4HAN - chains A and B of the 4 polymer chains in the assembly; structure by X-ray diffraction, 2.55 A resolution.

== Chain A (and B) ==
Protein: Galectin-8
Source organism: Homo sapiens
Notes: fragment: . 184-317; chain B of this document is another copy of the same molecule, construct and numbering; everything in this record applies to it too
Reference sequence: O00214 (LEG8_HUMAN); residue numbers follow UniProt; this construct covers 1-155, 184-317
Amino-acid sequence (293 residues; each row starts with the number of its first residue; note: 26 numbers in that range are skipped by the numbering (no residue carries them; nothing is unmodelled there); numbers below 1 keep their minus sign (Gly-1 is residue -1)):
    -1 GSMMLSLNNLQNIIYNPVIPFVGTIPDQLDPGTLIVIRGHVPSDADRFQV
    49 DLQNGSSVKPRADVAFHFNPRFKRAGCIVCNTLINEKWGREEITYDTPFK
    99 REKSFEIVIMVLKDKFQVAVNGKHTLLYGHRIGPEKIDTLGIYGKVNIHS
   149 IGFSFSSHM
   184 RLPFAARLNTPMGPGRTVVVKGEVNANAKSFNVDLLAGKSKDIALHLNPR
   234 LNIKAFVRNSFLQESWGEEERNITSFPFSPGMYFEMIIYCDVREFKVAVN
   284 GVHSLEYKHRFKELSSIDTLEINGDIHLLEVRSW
Construct notes: expression tag (-1 to 0); conflict Val56 (Met in O00214); linker (156-157)
Residues lining bound ligands: NAD (nicotinamide-adenine-dinucleotide): Arg45, Gln47, Arg59, His65, Asn67, Arg69, Val77, Asn79, Trp86, Gly87, Glu89
Reported in the primary citation:
  - contacts within the chain: Met1-Trp317 (hydrophobic contact)
  - mutagenesis - K204R: unchanged binding to Calcium-binding and coiled-coil domain-containing protein 2
  - mutagenesis - Y266A: decreased stability
  - binding site for NAD: Arg45, Gln47, Arg59, Asn79, Trp86, Tyr93
  - specificity-determining residues: Arg59 (citing earlier work)
  - conformationally variable residues (domain motion): Arg59

== Chain A / chain B interface ==
Contacting residue pairs - 81 pairs, chain A then chain B:
  Gly-1(A) with Ile12(B); Pro15(B); Phe19(B)
  Ser0(A) with Tyr13(B), hydrogen bond (backbone-backbone); Asn14(B)
  Met1(A) with Ile11(B); Ile12(B); Tyr13(B), hydrogen bond (backbone-backbone)
  Met2(A) with Asn10(B); Ile11(B); Ile12(B), hydrophobic
  Leu3(A) with Gln9(B); Asn10(B); Ile11(B), hydrogen bond (backbone-backbone); Tyr13(B)
  Ser4(A) with Gln9(B), hydrogen bond (side chain-backbone)
  Leu5(A) with Asn7(B); Leu8(B); Gln9(B), hydrogen bond (backbone-backbone)
  Asn6(A) with Asn6(B); Asn7(B); Leu8(B); Ser155(B)
  Asn7(A) with Leu5(B); Asn6(B); Asn7(B), hydrogen bond (backbone-backbone); Gln9(B)
  Leu8(A) with Leu5(B); Asn6(B); Met157(B), hydrophobic
  Gln9(A) with Leu3(B); Ser4(B), hydrogen bond (backbone-side chain); Leu5(B), hydrogen bond (backbone-backbone); Asn7(B); Gln9(B)
  Asn10(A) with Met2(B), hydrogen bond; Leu3(B)
  Ile11(A) with Met1(B); Met2(B); Leu3(B), hydrogen bond (backbone-backbone)
  Ile12(A) with Ser0(B); Met1(B); Met2(B), hydrophobic; Asn192(B)
  Tyr13(A) with Ser0(B), hydrogen bond (backbone-side chain); Met1(B), hydrogen bond (backbone-backbone); Leu3(B)
  Asn14(A) with Ser0(B)
  Pro15(A) with Ser0(B)
  Gly21(A) with Asn192(B)
  Thr22(A) with Arg190(B); Leu191(B); Asn192(B), hydrogen bond (backbone-backbone)
  Ile23(A) with Arg190(B), hydrogen bond (backbone-side chain)
  Pro24(A) with Ala189(B); Arg190(B), hydrogen bond (backbone-backbone)
  Asp25(A) with Arg190(B)
  Arg36(A) with Arg36(B); Glu104(B), salt bridge
  Glu104(A) with Arg36(B), salt bridge
  Asp136(A) with Arg190(B)
  Ser155(A) with Asn6(B); Arg184(B)
  His156(A) with Arg184(B), hydrogen bond (backbone-side chain)
  Met157(A) with Leu8(B), hydrophobic; Arg184(B), hydrogen bond (backbone-side chain)
  Arg184(A) with Ser155(B); His156(B), hydrogen bond (side chain-backbone); Met157(B); Arg184(B)
  Ala189(A) with Pro24(B)
  Arg190(A) with Thr22(B); Ile23(B), hydrogen bond (side chain-backbone); Pro24(B), hydrogen bond (backbone-backbone); Asp25(B); Gln26(B); Asp136(B)
  Leu191(A) with Thr22(B)
  Asn192(A) with Ile12(B); Gly21(B); Thr22(B), hydrogen bond (backbone-backbone)
Other interface residues (no listed pair), chain A (38 interface residues in all): Phe19, Val20, Gln26, Lys101, Ala188
Other interface residues (no listed pair), chain B (39 interface residues in all): Gly-1, Val20, Lys101, Phe187, Ala188

== Summary ==
38 residues of chain A and 39 residues of chain B are in contact; the contacts include 21 hydrogen bonds and 2
salt bridges. Polar contacts include Arg36(A)-Glu104(B), Ser4(A)-Gln9(B) and Asn10(A)-Met2(B). Ligands of
chain A: NAD. The paper reports a binding site for NAD at Arg45(A), Gln47(A) and Arg59(A) among others; Y266A
of chain A reduces stability.
Both chains are Galectin-8 (Homo sapiens). Entry 4HAN (Crystal structure of Galectin 8 with NDP52 peptide) was
determined by X-ray diffraction.
